4BXE - chains A and B of the 4 polymer chains in the assembly; structure by X-ray diffraction, 2.95 A resolution.

Chain A (and B):
Molecule: AMPDH3
From: Pseudomonas aeruginosa PAO1
Notes: chain B of this document is another copy of the same molecule, construct and numbering; everything in this record applies to it too
Reference sequence: Q9I5D1 (Q9I5D1_PSEAE); residues 1-255 here = UniProt positions 1-255
Chain sequence (255 residues; row label = number of the first residue in the row):
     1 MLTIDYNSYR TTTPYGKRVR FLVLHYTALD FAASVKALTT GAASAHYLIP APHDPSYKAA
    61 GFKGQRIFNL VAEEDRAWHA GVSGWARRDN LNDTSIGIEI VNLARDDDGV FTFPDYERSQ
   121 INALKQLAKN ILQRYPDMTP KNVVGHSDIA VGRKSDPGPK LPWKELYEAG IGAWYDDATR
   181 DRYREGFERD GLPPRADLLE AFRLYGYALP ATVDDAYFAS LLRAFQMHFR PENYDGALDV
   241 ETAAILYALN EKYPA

Chain A / chain B interface:
Contacting residue pairs - 115 pairs, chain A then chain B:
  Leu2(A) - Gln65(B)
  Ile4(A) - Tyr47(B)  hydrophobic
  Ile4(A) - Ile67(B)
  Ile4(A) - Asn69(B)
  Asp5(A) - Arg66(B)  salt bridge
  Asp5(A) - Ile67(B)  hydrogen bond (backbone-backbone)
  Asp5(A) - Phe68(B)
  Asp5(A) - Asn69(B)  hydrogen bond (backbone-backbone)
  Tyr6(A) - Asn69(B)
  Ser8(A) - Arg66(B)
  Ser8(A) - Phe68(B)
  Tyr9(A) - Phe31(B)
  Tyr9(A) - Val35(B)  hydrophobic
  Tyr9(A) - Phe62(B)
  Tyr9(A) - Phe68(B)  hydrophobic
  Tyr9(A) - Asn69(B)
  Tyr9(A) - Leu70(B)
  Arg10(A) - Thr39(B)
  Arg10(A) - Asn69(B)  hydrogen bond (side chain-backbone)
  Arg10(A) - Leu70(B)
  Arg10(A) - Ala72(B)
  Thr11(A) - Leu38(B)  hydrogen bond (side chain-backbone)
  Thr11(A) - Thr39(B)
  Thr11(A) - Ser44(B)
  Thr11(A) - Leu70(B)  hydrogen bond (backbone-backbone)
  Thr11(A) - Val71(B)
  Thr12(A) - Thr39(B)  hydrogen bond (backbone-backbone)
  Thr13(A) - Thr39(B)
  Thr13(A) - Thr40(B)
  Pro14(A) - Thr39(B)
  Pro14(A) - Gly41(B)
  Pro14(A) - Ala42(B)
  Pro14(A) - Ala43(B)
  Pro14(A) - Ser44(B)  hydrogen bond (backbone-side chain)
  Pro14(A) - Trp78(B)  hydrophobic
  Tyr15(A) - Val71(B)  hydrophobic
  Tyr15(A) - Asp75(B)
  Tyr15(A) - Arg76(B)
  Tyr15(A) - Trp78(B)
  Gly16(A) - Asp75(B)
  Gly16(A) - Arg76(B)  hydrogen bond (backbone-backbone)
  Gly16(A) - Trp78(B)
  Lys17(A) - Asp75(B)  salt bridge
  Lys17(A) - Arg76(B)
  Arg18(A) - Val19(B)
  Arg18(A) - His46(B)  hydrogen bond
  Arg18(A) - Glu73(B)  hydrogen bond (side chain-backbone)
  Arg18(A) - Glu74(B)  hydrogen bond (side chain-backbone)
  Arg18(A) - Asp75(B)  hydrogen bond (side chain-backbone)
  Arg18(A) - Arg76(B)
  Arg18(A) - Asn92(B)  hydrogen bond (side chain-backbone)
  Arg18(A) - Asp93(B)  hydrogen bond (side chain-backbone)
  Arg18(A) - Thr94(B)
  Arg18(A) - Ser95(B)  hydrogen bond (side chain-backbone)
  Val19(A) - Arg18(B)
  Arg20(A) - Arg76(B)
  Phe31(A) - Tyr9(B)
  Val35(A) - Tyr9(B)  hydrophobic
  Leu38(A) - Thr11(B)  hydrogen bond (backbone-side chain)
  Thr39(A) - Arg10(B)
  Thr39(A) - Thr11(B)
  Thr39(A) - Thr12(B)  hydrogen bond (backbone-backbone)
  Thr39(A) - Thr13(B)
  Thr39(A) - Pro14(B)
  Thr40(A) - Pro14(B)
  Gly41(A) - Pro14(B)
  Ala43(A) - Pro14(B)
  Ser44(A) - Thr11(B)
  Ser44(A) - Pro14(B)  hydrogen bond (side chain-backbone)
  His46(A) - Arg18(B)  hydrogen bond
  Tyr47(A) - Ile4(B)  hydrophobic
  Phe62(A) - Ser8(B)
  Phe62(A) - Tyr9(B)
  Gln65(A) - Leu2(B)
  Arg66(A) - Asp5(B)  salt bridge
  Ile67(A) - Leu2(B)  hydrophobic
  Ile67(A) - Ile4(B)
  Ile67(A) - Asp5(B)  hydrogen bond (backbone-backbone)
  Phe68(A) - Asp5(B)
  Phe68(A) - Ser8(B)
  Asn69(A) - Ile4(B)
  Asn69(A) - Asp5(B)  hydrogen bond (backbone-backbone)
  Asn69(A) - Tyr6(B)
  Asn69(A) - Tyr9(B)
  Asn69(A) - Arg10(B)  hydrogen bond (backbone-side chain)
  Leu70(A) - Tyr9(B)
  Leu70(A) - Arg10(B)
  Leu70(A) - Thr11(B)  hydrogen bond (backbone-backbone)
  Val71(A) - Thr11(B)
  Val71(A) - Tyr15(B)  hydrophobic
  Ala72(A) - Arg10(B)
  Glu73(A) - Arg18(B)  hydrogen bond (backbone-side chain)
  Glu74(A) - Arg18(B)
  Asp75(A) - Tyr15(B)
  Asp75(A) - Gly16(B)
  Asp75(A) - Lys17(B)
  Asp75(A) - Arg18(B)  hydrogen bond (backbone-side chain)
  Arg76(A) - Tyr15(B)
  Arg76(A) - Gly16(B)  hydrogen bond (backbone-backbone)
  Arg76(A) - Lys17(B)
  Arg76(A) - Arg18(B)
  Arg76(A) - Arg20(B)
  Trp78(A) - Pro14(B)  hydrophobic
  Trp78(A) - Tyr15(B)
  Arg88(A) - Asn90(B)
  Arg88(A) - Asp93(B)  salt bridge
  Asp89(A) - Asp89(B)
  Asn90(A) - Arg88(B)
  Asn92(A) - Arg18(B)  hydrogen bond (backbone-side chain)
  Asp93(A) - Arg18(B)  hydrogen bond (backbone-side chain)
  Asp93(A) - Arg88(B)  salt bridge
  Thr94(A) - Asp93(B)
  Ser95(A) - Arg18(B)  hydrogen bond (backbone-side chain)
  Gln126(A) - Met1(B)
  Gln126(A) - Leu2(B)  hydrogen bond (side chain-backbone)
Interface residues without a listed pair, chain A (55 interface residues in all): Thr3, Ala42, Ala60, Ile96, Ala123, Leu127
Interface residues without a listed pair, chain B (57 interface residues in all): Thr3, Ala37, Ala60, Arg87, Ile96, Ala123, Leu127

In short:
55 residues of chain A and 57 residues of chain B are in contact, with 30 hydrogen bonds and 5 salt bridges.
Among the polar pairs are Asp5(A)-Arg66(B), Lys17(A)-Asp75(B) and Arg88(A)-Asp93(B).
Both chains are AMPDH3 (Pseudomonas aeruginosa PAO1). Entry 4BXE (Crystal structure of AMPDH3 from pseudomonas
aeruginosa in complex with anhydromuramic pentapeptide) was determined by X-ray diffraction (same publication
as 4BXD and 4BXJ).
